5BMV - chains B and E of the 6 polymer chains in the assembly; structure by X-ray diffraction, 2.50 A resolution.

[Chain B]
Molecule: Tubulin beta chain
Organism: Sus scrofa
Reference sequence: P02554 (TBB_PIG); the author numbering skips numbers that UniProt does not, so the offset changes along the chain: 1-42 = UniProt 1-42; 45-360 = UniProt 43-358; 369-455 = UniProt 359-445
Chain sequence (445 residues; each row starts with the number of its first residue; note: 10 numbers in that range are skipped by the numbering (no residue carries them; nothing is unmodelled there)):
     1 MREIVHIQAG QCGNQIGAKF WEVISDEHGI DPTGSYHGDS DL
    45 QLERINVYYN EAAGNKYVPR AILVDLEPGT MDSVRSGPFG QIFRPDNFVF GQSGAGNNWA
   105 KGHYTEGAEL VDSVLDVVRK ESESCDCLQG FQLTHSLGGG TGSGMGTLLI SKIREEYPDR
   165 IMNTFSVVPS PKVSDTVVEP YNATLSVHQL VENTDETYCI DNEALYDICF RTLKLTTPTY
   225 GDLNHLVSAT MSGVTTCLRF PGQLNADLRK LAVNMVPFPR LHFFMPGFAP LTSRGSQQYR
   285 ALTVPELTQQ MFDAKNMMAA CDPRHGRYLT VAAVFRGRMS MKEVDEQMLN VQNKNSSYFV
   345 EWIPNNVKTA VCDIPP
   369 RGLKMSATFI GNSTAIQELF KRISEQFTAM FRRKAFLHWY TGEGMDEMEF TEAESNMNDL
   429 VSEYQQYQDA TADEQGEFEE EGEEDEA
Disordered / not traced: 279, 439-455
Swiss-Prot annotation at these positions:
  - motif: Met1 to Ile4 (MREI motif)
  - binding site (GTP): Gln11, Glu71, Ser140, Gly144, Thr145, Gly146, Asn206, Asn228
  - binding site (Mg(2+)): Glu71
  - modified residue: Ser40 (Phosphoserine), Lys60 (N6-acetyllysine), Ser174 (Phosphoserine), Thr287 (Phosphothreonine), Thr292 (Phosphothreonine), Arg320 (Omega-N-methylarginine), Glu448 (5-glutamyl polyglutamate)
  - cross-link (Glycyl lysine isopeptide (Lys-Gly)): Lys60 (interchain with G-Cter in ubiquitin), Lys326 (interchain with G-Cter in ubiquitin)
Metal / ion sites: Ca2+ near Glu113 (its only coordinating residue here)
Residues lining bound ligands:
  - GDP (guanosine-5'-diphosphate): Gly10, Gln11, Cys12, Gln15, Ile16, Asp69, Asn101, Ser140, Gly142, Gly143, Gly144, Thr145, Gly146, Ser147, Val171, Pro173, Val177, Ser178, Glu183, Asn206, Leu209, Tyr224, Leu227, Asn228
  - vinblastine (VLB; (2alpha,2'beta,3beta,4alpha,5beta)-vincaleukoblastine): Pro175, Lys176, Val177, Ser178, Asp179, Tyr210, Phe214, Thr220, Thr221, Pro222, Thr223, Tyr224, Leu227
What the authors report for this chain:
  - binding site for vinblastine: Asp179

[Chain E]
Molecule: Stathmin-4
Organism: Rattus norvegicus
Reference sequence: P63043 (STMN4_RAT); residues 5-145 here correspond to UniProt positions 49-189 (UniProt number = residue number + 44)
Chain sequence (143 residues; row label = number of the first residue in the row):
     3 MADMEVIELN KCTSGQSFEV ILKPPSFDGV PEFNASLPRR RDPSLEEIQK KLEAAEERRK
    63 YQEAELLKHL AEKREHEREV IQKAIEENNN FIKMAKEKLA QKMESNKENR EAHLAAMLER
   123 LQEKDKHAEE VRKNKELKEE ASR
Disordered / not traced: 3-5, 29-43, 144-145
Sequence notes: expression tag (3-4)
Swiss-Prot annotation at these positions:
  - modified residue: Ser46 (Phosphoserine)

[Chain B / chain E interface]
Pairs across the interface (25):
  His107(B) - Lys75(E)  hydrogen bond
  Tyr108(B) - His78(E)  hydrogen bond
  Tyr108(B) - Val82(E)  hydrophobic
  Tyr108(B) - Ile83(E)
  Leu152(B) - Glu79(E)
  Ser155(B) - Leu72(E)
  Ser155(B) - Lys75(E)
  Ser155(B) - Arg76(E)  hydrogen bond
  Lys156(B) - Arg76(E)
  Lys156(B) - Glu79(E)  salt bridge
  Arg158(B) - Leu68(E)
  Arg158(B) - Leu72(E)
  Glu159(B) - Leu69(E)
  Glu159(B) - Leu72(E)
  Glu159(B) - Arg76(E)  salt bridge
  Pro162(B) - Glu65(E)
  Gln193(B) - Lys75(E)
  Thr409(B) - Glu89(E)
  Glu411(B) - Val82(E)
  Glu411(B) - Ala86(E)
  Gly412(B) - Val82(E)
  Gly412(B) - Lys85(E)
  Gly412(B) - Ala86(E)
  Asp414(B) - Lys85(E)  salt bridge
  Glu417(B) - His78(E)  salt bridge
Interface residues without a listed pair, chain B (18 interface residues in all): Thr109, Asn197, Gly410, Met413
Interface residues without a listed pair, chain E (14 interface residues in all): Ala73

[In short]
18 residues of chain B face 14 of chain E across their interface; the contacts include 3 hydrogen bonds and 4
salt bridges. Among the polar pairs are Lys156(B)-Glu79(E), Glu159(B)-Arg76(E) and Asp414(B)-Lys85(E). Bound
to chain B: GDP and vinblastine. From the paper: a binding site for vinblastine at Asp179(B).
Here chain B is Tubulin beta chain (Sus scrofa) and chain E is Stathmin-4 (Rattus norvegicus). Entry 5BMV
(CRYSTAL STRUCTURE OF TUBULIN-STATHMIN-TTL-Vinblastine COMPLEX) was determined by X-ray diffraction, deposited
together with 4ZHQ, 4ZI7 and 4ZOL.
